PDB entry 9JFZ | electron microscopy, 2.90 A resolution | chains A and N of the 5 polymer chains in the assembly

Chain A:
Protein: Guanine nucleotide-binding protein G(s) subunit alpha isoforms short
Source organism: Homo sapiens
UniProt: P63092 (GNAS2_HUMAN); aligned in 2 segments with insertions or deletions, so no single offset holds: 5-195 ~ UniProt 5-64; 204-384 ~ UniProt 204-394
Sequence (262 residues; each row starts with the number of its first residue; note: 131 numbers in that range are skipped by the numbering (no residue carries them; nothing is unmodelled there); numbers below 1 keep their minus sign (Met-8 is residue -8)):
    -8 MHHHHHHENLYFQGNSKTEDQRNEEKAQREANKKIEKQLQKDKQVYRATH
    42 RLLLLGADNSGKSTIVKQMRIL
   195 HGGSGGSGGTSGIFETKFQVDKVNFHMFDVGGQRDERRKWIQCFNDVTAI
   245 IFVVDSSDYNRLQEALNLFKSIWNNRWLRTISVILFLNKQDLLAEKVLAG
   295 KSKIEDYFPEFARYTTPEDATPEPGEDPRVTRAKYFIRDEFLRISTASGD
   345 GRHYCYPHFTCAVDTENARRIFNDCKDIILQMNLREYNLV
Unresolved in the structure: -8 to 8, 195-204
Sequence notes: initiating methionine (-8); expression tag (-7 to 4); engineered mutation Asp49 (Gly in P63092), Asn50 (Glu in P63092), Asp249 (Ala in P63092), Asp252 (Ser in P63092), Ala362 (Ile372 in P63092), Ile365 (Val375 in P63092), Lys370 (Arg380 in P63092), Leu374 (Gln384 in P63092), Gln375 (Arg385 in P63092), Asn377 (His387 in P63092), Glu380 (Gln390 in P63092), Asn382 (Glu392 in P63092), Val384 (Leu394 in P63092); linker (196-203)

Chain N:
Protein: Nanobody 35
Source organism: Lama glama
Notes: antibody fragment or engineered binder
Sequence (157 residues; row label = number of the first residue in the row; numbers below 1 keep their minus sign (Met-22 is residue -22)):
   -22 MKYLLPTAAAGLLLLAAQPAMAMQVQLQESGGGLVQPGGSLRLSCAASGF
    28 TFSNYKMNWVRQAPGKGLEWVSDISQSGASISYTGSVKGRFTISRDNAKN
    78 TLYLQMNSLKPEDTAVYYCARCPAPFTRDCFDVTSTTYAYRGQGTQVTVS
   128 SHHHHHH
Unresolved in the structure: -22 to 0, 127-134
Cystine bridges: Cys22-Cys96, Cys99-Cys107

How chain A and chain N interact:
Residue-residue contacts (22; chain A residue first):
  Asp229(A) - Asp109(N)
  Asp229(A) - Thr113(N)
  Glu230(A) - Asp109(N)
  Glu230(A) - Thr114(N)
  Arg231(A) - Phe108(N)
  Arg231(A) - Asp109(N)  hydrogen bond (backbone-side chain)
  Arg232(A) - Asp109(N)  salt bridge
  Ile235(A) - Phe108(N)  hydrophobic
  Asn261(A) - Trp47(N)
  Ser265(A) - Asp106(N)
  Ser265(A) - Cys107(N)  hydrogen bond (side chain-backbone)
  Asn268(A) - Asp106(N)
  Asn269(A) - Asp106(N)  hydrogen bond
  Asn269(A) - Phe108(N)
  Asp300(A) - Ser63(N)
  Tyr301(A) - Gly62(N)
  Tyr301(A) - Ser63(N)
  Tyr301(A) - Lys65(N)
  Phe302(A) - Lys65(N)
  Pro303(A) - Gly62(N)
  Pro303(A) - Lys65(N)
  Glu304(A) - Lys65(N)  salt bridge
Other interface residues (no listed pair), chain A (18 interface residues in all): Gln257, Leu262, Lys264, Ile266
Other interface residues (no listed pair), chain N (16 interface residues in all): Tyr60, Thr61, Pro100, Arg105, Ser112, Tyr115

Summary:
18 residues of chain A face 16 of chain N across their interface; the contacts include 3 hydrogen bonds and 2
salt bridges. Polar contacts include Arg232(A)-Asp109(N), Glu304(A)-Lys65(N) and Arg231(A)-Asp109(N).
Chain A is Guanine nucleotide-binding protein G(s) subunit alpha isoforms short (Homo sapiens) and chain N is
Nanobody 35 (Lama glama); the structure, Cryo-EM structure of intermediate state GPR4 complexed with miniGs/q
in pH7.5, was determined by electron microscopy together with 8ZCE, 8ZCF, 9JFT, 9JFV, 9JFW, 9JFX, 9JHP and
9LGM from the same study.
